PDB entry 7L34 | X-ray diffraction, 1.90 A resolution | chains A and B of the 4 polymer chains in the assembly

== Chain A ==
Protein: DNA ligase 1
Organism: Homo sapiens
Notes: EC 6.5.1.1
UniProt: P18858 (DNLI1_HUMAN); residues 262-906 here = UniProt positions 262-906
Chain sequence (647 residues; row label = number of the first residue in the row):
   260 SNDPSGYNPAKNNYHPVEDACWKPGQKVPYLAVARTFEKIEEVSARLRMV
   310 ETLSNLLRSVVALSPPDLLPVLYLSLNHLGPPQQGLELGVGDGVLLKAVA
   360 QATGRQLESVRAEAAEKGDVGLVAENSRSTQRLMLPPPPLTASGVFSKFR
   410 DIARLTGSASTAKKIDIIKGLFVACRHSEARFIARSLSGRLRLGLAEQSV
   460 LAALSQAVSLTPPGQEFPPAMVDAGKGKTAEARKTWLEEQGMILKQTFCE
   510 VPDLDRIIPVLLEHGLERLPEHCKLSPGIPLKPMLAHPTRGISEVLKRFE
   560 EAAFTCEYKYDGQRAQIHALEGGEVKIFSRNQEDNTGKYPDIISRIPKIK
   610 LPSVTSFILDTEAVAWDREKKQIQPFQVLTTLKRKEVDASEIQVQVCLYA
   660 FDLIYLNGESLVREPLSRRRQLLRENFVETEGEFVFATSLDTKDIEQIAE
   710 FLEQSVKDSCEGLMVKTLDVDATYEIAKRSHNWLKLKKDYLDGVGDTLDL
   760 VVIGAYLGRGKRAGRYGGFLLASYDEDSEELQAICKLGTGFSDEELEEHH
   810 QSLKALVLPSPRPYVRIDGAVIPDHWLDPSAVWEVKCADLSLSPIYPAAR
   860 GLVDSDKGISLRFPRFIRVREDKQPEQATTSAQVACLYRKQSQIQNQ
Not modelled in the structure: 387-390, 901-906
Differences from the reference sequence: expression tag (260-261); engineered mutation Leu641 (Arg in P18858)
Small-molecule neighbours: adenosine monophosphate (AMP): Ala545, Glu566, Tyr567, Lys568, Tyr569, Arg573, Arg589, Glu621, Phe660, Ala696, Met723, Lys725, Trp742, Lys744, Lys746
Reported in the primary citation:
  - disease-associated variants - R641L (1.6-fold): unchanged binding to ligatable substrate
  - disease-associated variants - R641L (22-fold): decreased catalytic activity on DNA substrate
  - disease-associated variants - R641L (40-50-fold): decreased binding to magnesium ion
  - conformationally variable residues (loop rearrangement): Lys642, Arg643, Lys644
  - contacts within the chain: Leu641-Val653 (hydrophobic contact), Leu641-Val655 (hydrophobic contact)
  - mutagenesis - E346A/E592A/R641L (20-30-fold), E346A/E592A/R771W (20-30-fold): increased catalytic activity

== Chain B ==
Molecule: 11-nt DNA strand
Sequence (11 nucleotides; numbered 3 to 13; the number before each row is that of its first residue):
     3 GCTGATGCGTC

== Interface between chain A and chain B ==
Residue-residue contacts (21; chain A residue first):
  Glu346(A) with DC10(B), phosphate contact; DG11(B), sugar contact
  Leu347(A) with DC10(B), phosphate contact
  Gly348(A) with DG9(B), phosphate contact; DC10(B), hydrogen bond to the phosphate
  Val349(A) with DG9(B), phosphate contact; DC10(B), phosphate contact
  Gly350(A) with DG9(B), phosphate contact
  Gly571(A) with DC13(B), sugar contact
  Gln572(A) with DT12(B), phosphate contact; DC13(B), phosphate contact
  Arg573(A) with DC13(B), hydrogen bond to the phosphate
  Ser588(A) with DT12(B), hydrogen bond to the phosphate
  Arg589(A) with DC13(B), phosphate contact
  Asn590(A) with DT12(B), hydrogen bond to the phosphate
  Glu592(A) with DG11(B), phosphate contact; DT12(B), phosphate contact
  Phe635(A) with DT12(B), base contact; DC13(B), sugar contact
  Arg871(A) with DC13(B), sugar contact
  Phe872(A) with DC13(B), base contact
Other interface residues (no listed pair), chain A (17 interface residues in all): Gly352, Glu720

== Overview ==
Chain A and chain B form an interface of 17 and 5 residues respectively, with 4 hydrogen bonds. Polar pairs
include Gly348(A)-DC10(B), Arg573(A)-DC13(B) and Ser588(A)-DT12(B). Ligands of chain A: adenosine
monophosphate. The paper reports that E346A/E592A/R641L and E346A/E592A/R771W of chain A increase catalytic
activity; conformational variability at Lys642(A), Arg643(A) and Lys644(A).
Chain A is DNA ligase 1 (Homo sapiens) and chain B is an 11-nt DNA strand; the structure, Human DNA Ligase 1 -
R641L nicked DNA complex, was determined by X-ray diffraction (same publication as 7L35).
